Entry 8RYQ (X-ray diffraction, 2.49 A resolution); this record covers chains A and E of the 5 polymer chains in the assembly.

== Chain A ==
Molecule: MHC class I antigen
Organism: Homo sapiens
UniProt: A0A583ZB34 (A0A583ZB34_HUMAN); residues 1-275 here correspond to UniProt positions 25-299 (UniProt number = residue number + 24)
Chain sequence (276 residues; numbered 1 to 276; the number before each row is that of its first residue):
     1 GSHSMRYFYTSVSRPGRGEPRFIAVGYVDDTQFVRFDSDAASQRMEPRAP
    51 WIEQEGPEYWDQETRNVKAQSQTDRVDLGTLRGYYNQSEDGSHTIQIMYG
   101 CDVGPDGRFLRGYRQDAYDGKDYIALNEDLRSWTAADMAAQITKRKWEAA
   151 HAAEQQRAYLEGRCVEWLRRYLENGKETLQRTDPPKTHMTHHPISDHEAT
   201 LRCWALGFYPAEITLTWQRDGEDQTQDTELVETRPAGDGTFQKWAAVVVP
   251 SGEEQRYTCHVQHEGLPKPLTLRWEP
Disordered / not traced: 276
Disulfide bonds: C101-C164, C203-C259
Construct notes: expression tag (276)

== Chain E ==
Molecule: TCR beta
Organism: Homo sapiens
Chain sequence (244 residues; numbered 1 to 244; the number before each row is that of its first residue):
     1 MDSGVTQTPKHLITATGQRVTLRCSPRSGDLSVYWYQQSLDQGLQFLIQY
    51 YNGEERAKGNILERFSAQQFPDLHSELNLSSLELGDSALYFCASSPGGGH
   101 NEQFFGPGTRLTVLEDLKNVFPPEVAVFEPSEAEISHTQKATLVCLATGF
   151 YPDHVELSWWVNGKEVHSGVCTDPQPLKEQPALNDSRYALSSRLRVSATF
   201 WQDPRNHFRCQVQFYGLSENDEWTQDRAKPVTQIVSAEAWGRAD
Disordered / not traced: 1-3
Disulfide bonds: C24-C92, C145-C210

== Chain A / chain E interface ==
Pairs across the interface (15; chain A residue first):
  R65(A) - R56(E)
  R65(A) - A57(E)
  A69(A) - R56(E)  hydrogen bond (backbone-side chain)
  Q72(A) - Y51(E)
  Q72(A) - E54(E)
  Q72(A) - E55(E)  hydrogen bond (side chain-backbone)
  Q72(A) - R56(E)  hydrogen bond
  T73(A) - Y51(E)
  T73(A) - R56(E)  hydrogen bond
  R75(A) - N52(E)
  R75(A) - E54(E)  salt bridge
  V76(A) - L31(E)  hydrophobic
  V76(A) - Y51(E)
  V76(A) - N52(E)
  A150(A) - N101(E)

== In short ==
The interface between chain A and chain E involves 7 residues on one side and 8 on the other, with 4 hydrogen
bonds and 1 salt bridge. Polar pairs include R75(A)-E54(E), A69(A)-R56(E) and Q72(A)-E55(E).
Chain A is MHC class I antigen and chain E is TCR beta, both from Homo sapiens; the structure, Structure of
S8-9F3 TCR in complex with HLA-A*11:01 bound to ELFSYLIEK peptide, was determined by X-ray diffraction
together with 8RYM, 8RYN, 8RYO and 8RYP from the same study.
